Entry 8TJR (electron microscopy, 3.29 A resolution); this record covers chains E and L of the 10 polymer chains in the assembly.

Chain E:
Molecule: Envelope glycoprotein gp41
Organism: Human immunodeficiency virus 1
UniProt: Q2N0S6 (Q2N0S6_9HIV1); residues 512-664 here correspond to UniProt positions 509-661 (UniProt number = residue number - 3)
Sequence (153 residues; numbered 512 to 664; the number before each row is that of its first residue):
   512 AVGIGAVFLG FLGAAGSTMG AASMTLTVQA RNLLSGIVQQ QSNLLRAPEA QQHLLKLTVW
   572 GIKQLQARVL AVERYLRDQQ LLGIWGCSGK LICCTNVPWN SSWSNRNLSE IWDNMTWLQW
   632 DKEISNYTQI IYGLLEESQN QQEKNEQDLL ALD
Not modelled in the structure: 548-568
Disulfide bonds: Cys598-Cys604
Covalent attachments: N-acetylglucosamine (NAG) linked to Asn611, Asn618, Asn637
Construct notes: engineered mutation Pro559 (Ile556 in Q2N0S6), Cys605 (Thr602 in Q2N0S6)
Residues lining bound ligands: N-acetylglucosamine (NAG; 2-acetamido-2-deoxy-beta-D-glucopyranose): Gly524, Gly527, Ser528

Chain L:
Molecule: Antibody HERH-a.01 Light Chain
Notes: antibody fragment or engineered binder
Sequence (112 residues; each row starts with the number of its first residue):
     1 DIVMTQTPIS LPVTPGEPAS MSCRSSQSLL HSDGRTYLFW YLLRPAQAPQ LLVHDVSKRA
    61 SGVPERFSGS GSDTDFTLKI SRVEAEDVGS YYCMQGTQLP LTFGGGTNVE IK
Disulfide bonds: Cys23-Cys93
Residues lining bound ligands: N-acetylglucosamine (NAG; 2-acetamido-2-deoxy-beta-D-glucopyranose): His54, Arg59, Ala60, Ser61

How chain E and chain L interact:
Pairs across the interface - 15 pairs, chain E then chain L:
  Val513(E) with Phe39(L), hydrophobic; His54(L)
  Gly514(E) with Tyr37(L); Phe39(L)
  Ile515(E) with Tyr37(L), hydrophobic; Phe39(L), hydrophobic; Met94(L), hydrophobic; Gly96(L)
  Gly516(E) with His31(L), hydrogen bond (backbone-side chain); Tyr37(L); Gly96(L), hydrogen bond (backbone-backbone)
  Ala517(E) with Gly96(L), hydrogen bond (backbone-backbone); Leu99(L), hydrophobic; Leu101(L), hydrophobic
  Phe519(E) with His31(L)
Also at the interface, not in a pair above, chain L (11 interface residues in all): Arg35, Leu51, Gln98

In short:
The interface between chain E and chain L involves 6 residues on one side and 11 on the other; the contacts
include 3 hydrogen bonds. Polar contacts include Gly516(E)-His31(L), Gly516(E)-Gly96(L) and
Ala517(E)-Gly96(L). Chain E binds N-acetylglucosamine. Bound to chain L: N-acetylglucosamine.
Chain E is Envelope glycoprotein gp41 (Human immunodeficiency virus 1) and chain L is Antibody HERH-a.01 Light
Chain; the structure, CRYO-EM STRUCTURE OF HIV-1 BG505DS-SOSIP.664 ENV TRIMER BOUND TO HERH-a.01 FAB, was
determined by electron microscopy together with 8TDX, 8TE7, 8TJS, 8TKC, 8TL2, 8TL4 and 5 further entries from
the same study.
